Entry 7C37 (X-ray diffraction, 1.45 A resolution); this record covers chains A and B.

# Chain A (and B)
Molecule: AofleA
Organism: Arthrobotrys oligospora (strain ATCC 24927 / CBS 115.81 / DSM 1491)
Notes: chain B of this document is another copy of the same molecule, construct and numbering; everything in this record applies to it too
UniProt: G1XA82 (G1XA82_ARTOA); residues 2-343 here = UniProt positions 2-343
Chain sequence (355 residues; numbered 0 to 354; the number before each row is that of its first residue; numbering starts at 0):
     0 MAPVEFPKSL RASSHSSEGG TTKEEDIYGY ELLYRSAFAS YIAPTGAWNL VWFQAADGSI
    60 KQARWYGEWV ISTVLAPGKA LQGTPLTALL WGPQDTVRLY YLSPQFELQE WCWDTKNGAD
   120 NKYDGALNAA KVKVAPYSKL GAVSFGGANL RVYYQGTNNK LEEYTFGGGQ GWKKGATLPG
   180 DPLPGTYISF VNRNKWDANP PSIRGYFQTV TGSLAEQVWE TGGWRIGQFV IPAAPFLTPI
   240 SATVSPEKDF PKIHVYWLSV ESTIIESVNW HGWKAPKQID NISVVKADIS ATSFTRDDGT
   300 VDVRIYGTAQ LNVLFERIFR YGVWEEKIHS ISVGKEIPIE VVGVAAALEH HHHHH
Not modelled in the structure: 0-1, 347-354
Sequence notes: initiating methionine (0); expression tag (1, 344-354)
Small-molecule neighbours:
  - bicine (BCN), molecule 1: Asn48, Trp64, Trp68, Arg303, Tyr305, Glu315, Ile317, Arg319, His328
  - bicine (BCN), molecule 2: Phe144, Arg150, Tyr152, Glu162, Asn198, Pro200, Ile202, Trp218, Trp223

# Chain A / chain B interface
Contacting residue pairs (72; chain A residue first):
  Pro2(A) with Thr210(B); Gly211(B); Pro231(B); Ala232(B); Ala233(B)
  Val3(A) with Thr210(B); Gly211(B); Ala233(B); Phe235(B), hydrophobic
  Glu4(A) with Ala232(B); Ala233(B), hydrogen bond (backbone-backbone); Pro234(B); Val259(B)
  Phe5(A) with Val259(B)
  Tyr27(A) with Leu182(B), hydrophobic; Pro183(B), hydrogen bond (side chain-backbone); Phe235(B), hydrophobic
  Tyr29(A) with Tyr136(B); Asn158(B); Pro183(B), hydrophobic
  Tyr33(A) with Phe235(B), hydrophobic
  Arg34(A) with Arg34(B)
  Ala55(A) with Pro135(B); Tyr136(B), hydrophobic
  Asp56(A) with Phe105(B); Pro135(B)
  Leu80(A) with Gln81(B)
  Gln81(A) with Leu80(B); Gln81(B); Phe105(B)
  Phe105(A) with Asp56(B); Gln81(B)
  Pro135(A) with Ala55(B); Asp56(B)
  Tyr136(A) with Tyr29(B)
  Asn158(A) with Tyr29(B)
  Leu182(A) with Tyr27(B), hydrophobic; Ile338(B), hydrophobic
  Pro183(A) with Tyr27(B), hydrogen bond (backbone-side chain); Tyr29(B), hydrophobic; Ile336(B)
  Val209(A) with Ile338(B)
  Thr210(A) with Pro2(B); Val3(B); Ile338(B)
  Gly211(A) with Pro2(B); Val3(B)
  Pro231(A) with Pro2(B)
  Ala232(A) with Pro2(B); Glu4(B)
  Ala233(A) with Pro2(B); Val3(B); Glu4(B), hydrogen bond (backbone-backbone)
  Pro234(A) with Glu4(B)
  Phe235(A) with Val3(B), hydrophobic; Tyr27(B), hydrophobic; Tyr33(B), hydrophobic; Leu310(B)
  Val259(A) with Glu4(B); Phe5(B); Val343(B), hydrophobic
  Glu260(A) with Ala344(B); Ala345(B); Ala346(B), hydrogen bond (side chain-backbone)
  Leu310(A) with Phe235(B)
  Ile336(A) with Pro183(B)
  Ile338(A) with Leu182(B), hydrophobic; Val209(B); Thr210(B)
  Val343(A) with Val259(B), hydrophobic
  Ala345(A) with Glu260(B)
  Ala346(A) with Glu260(B), hydrogen bond (backbone-side chain)
Interface residues without a listed pair, chain A (43 interface residues in all): Pro6, Gly184, Gln207, Ser212, Leu236, Gln277, Lys285, Val341, Ala344
Interface residues without a listed pair, chain B (43 interface residues in all): Pro6, Gly184, Gln207, Ser212, Leu236, Gln277, Lys285, Val341

# In short
Chain A and chain B each contribute 43 residues to their interface, with 6 hydrogen bonds. Polar contacts
include Tyr27(A)-Pro183(B), Glu260(A)-Ala346(B) and Glu4(A)-Ala233(B). Bound to chain A: bicine.
Both chains are AofleA (Arthrobotrys oligospora (strain ATCC 24927 / CBS 115.81 / DSM 1491)). Entry 7C37
(Crystal structure of AofleA from Arthrobotrys oligospora) was determined by X-ray diffraction, deposited
together with 7C38, 7C39, 7C3C, 7C3D and 7C3E.
